PDB entry 5T4Y | X-ray diffraction, 3.10 A resolution | chains A and C of the 4 polymer chains in the assembly

# Chain A
Name: SusD homolog
Source organism: Bacteroides thetaiotaomicron (strain ATCC 29148 / DSM 2079 / NCTC 10582 / E50 / VPI-5482)
UniProtKB: Q8A6W4 (Q8A6W4_BACTN); residues -17 to 552 here correspond to UniProt positions 1-570 (UniProt number = residue number + 18)
Sequence (576 residues; numbered -17 to 558; the number before each row is that of its first residue; numbers below 1 keep their minus sign (Met-17 is residue -17)):
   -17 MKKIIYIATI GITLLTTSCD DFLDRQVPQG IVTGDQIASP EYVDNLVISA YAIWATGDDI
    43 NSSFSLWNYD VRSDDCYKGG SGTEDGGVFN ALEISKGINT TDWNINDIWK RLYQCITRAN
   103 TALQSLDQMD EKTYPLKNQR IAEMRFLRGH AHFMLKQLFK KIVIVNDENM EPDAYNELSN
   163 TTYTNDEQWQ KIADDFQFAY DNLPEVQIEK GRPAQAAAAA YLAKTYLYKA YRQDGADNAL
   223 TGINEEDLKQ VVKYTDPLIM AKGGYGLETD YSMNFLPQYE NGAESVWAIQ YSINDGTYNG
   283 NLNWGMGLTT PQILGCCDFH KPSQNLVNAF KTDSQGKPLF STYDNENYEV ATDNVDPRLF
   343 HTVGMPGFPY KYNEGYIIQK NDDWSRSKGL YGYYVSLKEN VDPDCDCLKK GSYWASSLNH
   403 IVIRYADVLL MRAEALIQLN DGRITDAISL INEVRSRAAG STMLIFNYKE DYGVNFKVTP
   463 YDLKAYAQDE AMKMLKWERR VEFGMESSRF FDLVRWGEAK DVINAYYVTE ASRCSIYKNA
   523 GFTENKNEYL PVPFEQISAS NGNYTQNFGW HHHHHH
Unresolved in the structure: -17 to 0, 553-558
Construct notes: expression tag (553-558)
Disulfide bonds: Cys298-Cys299, Cys387-Cys389
Ion coordination: Mg2+ site 1: Val53, Ser55, Tyr519; Mg2+ site 2: Glu262, Tyr273, Ser399, Asn401 (shared with 1 residue of chain D)
From the paper describing this entry:
  - mutagenesis - W85A, C298A: abolished binding to levan
  - mutagenesis - Y395A (6-fold): decreased binding to levan

# Chain C
Name: SusC homolog
Source organism: Bacteroides thetaiotaomicron (strain ATCC 29148 / DSM 2079 / NCTC 10582 / E50 / VPI-5482)
UniProtKB: Q8A6W3 (Q8A6W3_BACTN); residues -24 to 1016 here correspond to UniProt positions 1-1041 (UniProt number = residue number + 25)
Sequence (1041 residues; numbered -24 to 1016; the number before each row is that of its first residue; numbers below 1 keep their minus sign (Met-24 is residue -24)):
   -24 MPGIMKNKKL LCSVCFLFAF MSALWGQNIT VKGNVTSKTD GQPIIGASVV ETTATTNGTI
    36 TDFDGNFTLS VPVNSTLKIT YIGYKPVTVK AAAIVNVLLE EDTQMVDEVV VTGYTTQRKA
    96 DLTGAVSVVK VDEIQKQGEN NPVKALQGRV PGMNITADGN PSGSATVRIR GIGTLNNNDP
   156 LYIIDGVPTK AGMHELNGND IESIQVLKDA ASASIYGSRA ANGVIIITTK QGKKGQIKIN
   216 FDASVSASMY QSKMNVLNTE QYGRAMWQAY VNDGENPNGN ALGYAYNWGY NADGNPVLYG
   276 MTLSKYLDSK NTMPVADTDW FDEITRTGVI QQYNLSVSNG SEKGSSFFSL GYYKNLGVIK
   336 DTDFDRFSAR MNSDYKLIDD ILTIGQHFTL NRTSEVQAPG GIIETALDIP SAIPVYASDG
   396 SWGGPVGGWP DRRNPRAVLE YNKDNRYTYW RMFGDAYVNL TPFKGFNLRS TFGLDYANKQ
   456 ARYFTYPYQE GTQTNNGKSA VEAKQEHWTK WMWNAIATYQ LEVGKHRGDV MIGMELNRED
   516 DSHFSGYKED FSILTPDYMW PDAGSGTAQA YGAGEGYSLV SFFGKMNYSY ADRYLLSLTL
   576 RRDGSSRFGK NHRYATFPSV SLGWRITQEN FMKELTWLDD LKLRASWGQT GNQEISNLAR
   636 YTIYAPNYGT TDSFGGQSYG TAYDITGSNG GGVLPSGFKR NQIGNDNIKW ETTTQTNVGI
   696 DFSLFKQSLY GSLEYYYKKA TDILTEMAGV GVLGEGGSRW INSGAMKNQG FEFNLGYRNK
   756 TAFGLTYDLN GNISTYRNEI LELPETVAAN GKFGGNGVKS VVGHTYGAQV GYIADGIFKS
   816 QDEVDNHATQ EGAAVGRIRY RDIDHNGVID ERDQNWIYDP TPSFSYGLNI YLEYKNFDLT
   876 MFWQGVQGVD IISDVKKKSD FWSASNVGFL NKGTRLLNAW SPTNPNSDIP ALTRSDTNNE
   936 QRVSTYFVEN GSFLKLRNIQ LGYTVPAVIS KKMRMDRLRF YCSAQNLLTI KSKNFTGEDP
   996 ENPNFSYPIP VNITFGLNIG F
Unresolved in the structure: -24 to 209
Ion coordination: Mg2+ site 1: Asn664 (shared with 4 residues of chain B); Mg2+ site 2: Asp837, Asp839, Asn841, Val843

# How chain A and chain C interact
Contacting residue pairs - 13 pairs, chain A then chain C:
  Val9(A) - Asp532(C)
  Gln11(A) - Asp532(C)
  Gln11(A) - Trp535(C)  hydrogen bond
  Gly12(A) - Asp532(C)  hydrogen bond (backbone-backbone)
  Gly12(A) - Tyr533(C)
  Gly12(A) - Trp535(C)
  Gly12(A) - Ala538(C)
  Ile13(A) - Tyr533(C)
  Val14(A) - Ile528(C)  hydrophobic
  Val14(A) - Tyr533(C)  hydrophobic
  Tyr24(A) - Ile528(C)
  Asn27(A) - Ser527(C)
  Asn276(A) - Gly666(C)
Interface residues without a listed pair, chain A (10 interface residues in all): Pro10, Gln18
Interface residues without a listed pair, chain C (10 interface residues in all): Arg457, Pro531, Gly667

# In short
The chain A/chain C interface involves 10 residues from each chain; the contacts include 2 hydrogen bonds.
Among the polar pairs are Gln11(A)-Trp535(C) and Gly12(A)-Asp532(C). Val53(A), Ser55(A) and Tyr519(A) form the
Mg2+ site 1. From the paper: W85A and C298A of chain A abolish binding to levan; Y395A of chain A reduces
binding to levan.
Here chain A is SusD homolog and chain C is SusC homolog, both from Bacteroides thetaiotaomicron (strain ATCC
29148 / DSM 2079 / NCTC 10582 / E50 / VPI-5482). Entry 5T4Y (Crystal structure of BT1762-1763) was determined
by X-ray diffraction (same publication as 5FQ6, 5FQ7 and 5FQ8).
